Entry 7USW (electron microscopy, 3.10 A resolution); this record covers chains B and E of the 6 polymer chains in the assembly.

== Chain B ==
Name: Transmembrane channel-like protein 1
From: Caenorhabditis elegans
UniProt: D3KZG3 (TMC1_CAEEL); numbering as in UniProt (aligned over 1-1285)
Chain sequence (1285 residues; numbered 1 to 1285; the number before each row is that of its first residue):
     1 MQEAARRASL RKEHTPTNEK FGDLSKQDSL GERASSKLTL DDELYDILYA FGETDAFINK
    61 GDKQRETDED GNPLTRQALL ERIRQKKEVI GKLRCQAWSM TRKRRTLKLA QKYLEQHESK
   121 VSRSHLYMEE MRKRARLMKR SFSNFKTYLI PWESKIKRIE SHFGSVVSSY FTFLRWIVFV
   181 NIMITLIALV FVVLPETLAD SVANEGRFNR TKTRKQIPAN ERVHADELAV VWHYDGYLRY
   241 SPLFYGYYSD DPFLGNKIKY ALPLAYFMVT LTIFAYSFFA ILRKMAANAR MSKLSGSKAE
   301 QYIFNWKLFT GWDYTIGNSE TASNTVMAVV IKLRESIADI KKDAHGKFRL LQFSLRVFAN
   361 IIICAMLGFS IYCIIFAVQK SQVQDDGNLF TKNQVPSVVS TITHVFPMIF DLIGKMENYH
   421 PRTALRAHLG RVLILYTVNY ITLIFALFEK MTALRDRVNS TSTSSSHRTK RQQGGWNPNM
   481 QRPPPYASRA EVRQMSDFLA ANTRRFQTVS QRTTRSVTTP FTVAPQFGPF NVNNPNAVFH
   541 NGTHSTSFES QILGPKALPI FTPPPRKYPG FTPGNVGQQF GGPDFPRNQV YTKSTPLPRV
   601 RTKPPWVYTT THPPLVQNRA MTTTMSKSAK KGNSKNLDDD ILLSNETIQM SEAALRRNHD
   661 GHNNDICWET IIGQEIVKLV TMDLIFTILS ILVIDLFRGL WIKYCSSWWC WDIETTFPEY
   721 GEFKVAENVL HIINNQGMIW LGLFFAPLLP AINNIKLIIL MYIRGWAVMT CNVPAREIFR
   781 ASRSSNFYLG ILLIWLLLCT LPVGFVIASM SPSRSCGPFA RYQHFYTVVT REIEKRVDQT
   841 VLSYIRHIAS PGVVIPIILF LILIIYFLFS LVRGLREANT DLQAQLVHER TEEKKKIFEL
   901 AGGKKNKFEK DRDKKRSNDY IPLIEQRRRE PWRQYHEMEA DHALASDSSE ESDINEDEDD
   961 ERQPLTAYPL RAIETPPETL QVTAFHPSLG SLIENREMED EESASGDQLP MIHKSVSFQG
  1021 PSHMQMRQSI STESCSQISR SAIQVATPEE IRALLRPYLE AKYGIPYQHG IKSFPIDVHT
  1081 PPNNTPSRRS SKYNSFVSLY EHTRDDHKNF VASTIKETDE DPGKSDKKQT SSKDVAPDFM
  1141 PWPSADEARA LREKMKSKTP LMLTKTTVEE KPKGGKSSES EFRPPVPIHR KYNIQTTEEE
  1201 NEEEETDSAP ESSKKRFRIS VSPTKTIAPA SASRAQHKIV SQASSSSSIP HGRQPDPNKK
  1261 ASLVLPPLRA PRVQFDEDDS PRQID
Not modelled in the structure: 1-74, 460-663, 887-1285
Cystine bridges: Cys-667/Cys-816
Covalent attachments: N-acetylglucosamine (NAG) linked to Asn-209
Ion coordination: Ca2+ near Asp-695 (its only coordinating residue here)
Small-molecule neighbours:
  - 1,2-Distearoyl-sn-glycerophosphoethanolamine (3PE): Lys-155, Arg-158, Thr-681, Leu-684, Ile-685, Ile-688, Leu-692, Ile-759, Tyr-762, Ile-763, Trp-766, Met-769
  - hexadecane (R16), molecule 1: Leu-271, Phe-274, Ala-275, Phe-278, Phe-279, Leu-282, Ala-286, Arg-290
  - hexadecane (R16), molecule 2: Leu-367, Ile-371, Tyr-372, Ile-375, Ile-434, Val-438
  - undecan-1-ol (ZFC), molecule 1: Met-183, Leu-186, Ile-187, Val-190, Phe-191, Tyr-276
  - undecan-1-ol (ZFC), molecule 2: Val-190, Phe-191, Pro-195, Leu-198, Ile-258, Tyr-260
  - undecan-1-ol (ZFC), molecule 3: Tyr-234, Val-680, Thr-681, Leu-684, Ile-752, Lys-756
  - undecan-1-ol (ZFC), molecule 4: Leu-264, Met-268, Leu-271, Val-829, Glu-832
  - undecan-1-ol (ZFC), molecule 5: Asn-360, Thr-423, Arg-426, Ala-427, Gly-430, Arg-431
  - undecan-1-ol (ZFC), molecule 6: Ala-365, Gly-368, Phe-369, Tyr-372
  - undecan-1-ol (ZFC), molecule 7: Met-408, Phe-686, Ser-690, Val-693, Ile-694
  - undecan-1-ol (ZFC), molecule 8: Arg-422, Arg-426, Ala-781, Ser-782, Phe-787
  - undecan-1-ol (ZFC), molecule 9: Arg-426, Gly-430, Leu-433, Ile-434, Thr-437
  - undecan-1-ol (ZFC), molecule 10: Leu-433, Ser-784, Asn-786, Phe-787, Gly-790, Ile-791, Ile-794
  - undecan-1-ol (ZFC), molecule 11: Tyr-440, Ile-441, Ile-444, Phe-445, Phe-448, Leu-798, Leu-801, Pro-802, Phe-805, Met-810
  - undecan-1-ol (ZFC), molecule 12: Ile-794, Leu-797, Leu-798, Leu-801
  - undecan-1-ol (ZFC), molecule 13: Gly-804, Ile-807, Ala-808, Tyr-826
Swiss-Prot annotation at these positions:
  - region (Required for interaction with tmie): Leu-696 to Tyr-720, Trp-766 to Val-773
  - site (Required for interaction with calm-1): Glu-160, Asp-313, Arg-780
  - glycosylation: Asn-209 (N-linked (GalNAc...) asparagine)
What the authors report for this chain:
  - post-translational modification sites: Asn-209
  - binding site for Ca2+: Asp-683, Asp-695

== Chain E ==
Name: CALMyrin (Calcium and Integrin Binding protein) homolog
From: Caenorhabditis elegans
UniProt: Q93640 (Q93640_CAEEL); residues 1-201 here = UniProt positions 1-201
Chain sequence (201 residues; row label = number of the first residue in the row):
     1 MGNNASSLSE LNLFSKGGVF TREQLDEYQD CTFFTRKDII RLYKRFYALN PHKVPTNMQG
    61 NRPAITTLTF EEVEKMPELK ENPFKRRICE VFSEDGRGNL SFDDFLDMFS VFSEMAPLQL
   121 KLKYAFRIYD YDGDELLGHD DLSKMIRSLT RDELSDVEVE FIIERIIEEA DLDGDSSINF
   181 AEFEHVVSRS PDFIRTFHIR I
Not modelled in the structure: 1-17
Ion coordination: Ca2+ site 1: Asp-132, Asp-134, Leu-136, Asp-141; Ca2+ site 2: Asp-171, Ser-177

== How chain B and chain E interact ==
Contacting residue pairs (111; chain B residue first):
  Arg-94(B) / Gln-29(E)  hydrogen bond (side chain-backbone)
  Arg-94(B) / Asp-30(E)
  Arg-94(B) / Cys-31(E)
  Arg-94(B) / Thr-32(E)  hydrogen bond (side chain-backbone)
  Arg-94(B) / Phe-33(E)
  Cys-95(B) / Pro-117(E)  hydrophobic
  Ala-97(B) / Leu-120(E)  hydrophobic
  Ala-97(B) / Lys-123(E)
  Ala-97(B) / Tyr-124(E)  hydrophobic
  Ala-97(B) / Arg-127(E)  hydrogen bond (backbone-side chain)
  Trp-98(B) / Tyr-124(E)
  Ser-99(B) / Glu-94(E)  hydrogen bond
  Met-100(B) / Tyr-28(E)  hydrophobic
  Met-100(B) / Cys-31(E)  hydrophobic
  Met-100(B) / Asp-103(E)
  Met-100(B) / Asp-107(E)
  Thr-101(B) / Glu-94(E)
  Lys-103(B) / Cys-31(E)
  Arg-104(B) / Tyr-28(E)
  Arg-104(B) / Asp-103(E)  salt bridge
  Leu-107(B) / Asp-30(E)
  Lys-108(B) / Glu-27(E)
  Arg-140(B) / Asp-26(E)  salt bridge
  Arg-140(B) / Gln-29(E)
  Arg-140(B) / Asp-30(E)  salt bridge
  Asn-144(B) / Gln-29(E)  hydrogen bond
  Asn-144(B) / Thr-35(E)
  Asn-144(B) / Arg-36(E)
  Thr-147(B) / Thr-35(E)
  Tyr-148(B) / Lys-37(E)
  Glu-153(B) / Arg-200(E)  salt bridge
  Lys-157(B) / Glu-78(E)  salt bridge
  Lys-157(B) / Arg-200(E)  hydrogen bond (side chain-backbone)
  Glu-160(B) / Arg-200(E)  salt bridge
  Ser-165(B) / Arg-195(E)  hydrogen bond
  Ser-292(B) / Leu-118(E)
  Ser-292(B) / Ile-194(E)
  Lys-293(B) / Ser-188(E)
  Lys-293(B) / Arg-189(E)
  Lys-293(B) / Ser-190(E)  hydrogen bond (side chain-backbone)
  Lys-293(B) / Pro-191(E)
  Lys-293(B) / Ile-194(E)
  Ser-295(B) / Arg-189(E)  hydrogen bond (backbone-side chain)
  Ser-297(B) / Arg-189(E)  hydrogen bond (backbone-side chain)
  Lys-298(B) / Arg-189(E)
  Tyr-302(B) / Glu-169(E)  hydrogen bond (backbone-side chain)
  Tyr-302(B) / His-185(E)
  Tyr-302(B) / Val-186(E)
  Ile-303(B) / Glu-169(E)  hydrogen bond (backbone-side chain)
  Phe-304(B) / Ile-162(E)  hydrophobic
  Phe-304(B) / Arg-165(E)
  Phe-304(B) / Ile-166(E)
  Phe-304(B) / Glu-169(E)
  Asn-305(B) / Ile-166(E)
  Asn-305(B) / Glu-169(E)
  Asn-305(B) / Ala-170(E)
  Asn-305(B) / Val-186(E)
  Trp-306(B) / Val-186(E)  hydrogen bond (side chain-backbone)
  Trp-306(B) / Arg-189(E)
  Trp-306(B) / Ser-190(E)
  Leu-308(B) / Met-145(E)  hydrophobic
  Leu-308(B) / Ile-146(E)  hydrophobic
  Leu-308(B) / Leu-149(E)
  Leu-308(B) / Ile-166(E)  hydrophobic
  Phe-309(B) / Tyr-129(E)  hydrogen bond (backbone-side chain)
  Phe-309(B) / Leu-142(E)  hydrophobic
  Phe-309(B) / Met-145(E)  hydrophobic
  Phe-309(B) / Ile-166(E)  hydrophobic
  Phe-309(B) / Phe-183(E)  hydrophobic
  Phe-309(B) / Val-187(E)  hydrophobic
  Thr-310(B) / Ser-190(E)
  Thr-310(B) / Phe-193(E)
  Trp-312(B) / Glu-81(E)
  Trp-312(B) / Asn-82(E)  hydrogen bond
  Trp-312(B) / Pro-83(E)
  Trp-312(B) / Leu-149(E)  hydrophobic
  Trp-312(B) / Thr-196(E)
  Asp-313(B) / Arg-195(E)  salt bridge
  Tyr-314(B) / Asn-82(E)
  Tyr-314(B) / Phe-84(E)
  Tyr-314(B) / Ile-88(E)  hydrophobic
  Tyr-314(B) / Phe-112(E)  hydrophobic
  Tyr-314(B) / Tyr-129(E)
  Tyr-314(B) / Thr-196(E)  hydrogen bond (backbone-backbone)
  Tyr-314(B) / Phe-197(E)
  Tyr-314(B) / His-198(E)
  Tyr-314(B) / Ile-199(E)
  Thr-315(B) / His-198(E)  hydrogen bond (backbone-backbone)
  Gly-317(B) / Pro-77(E)
  Gly-317(B) / Lys-80(E)
  Asn-318(B) / Glu-81(E)
  Ser-319(B) / Glu-81(E)
  Ala-322(B) / Glu-81(E)
  Val-326(B) / Leu-149(E)
  Val-326(B) / Thr-150(E)
  Val-326(B) / Arg-151(E)
  Val-326(B) / Glu-153(E)
  Val-330(B) / Thr-150(E)
  Val-330(B) / Glu-153(E)
  Leu-333(B) / Leu-154(E)  hydrophobic
  Arg-334(B) / Glu-153(E)  hydrogen bond (side chain-backbone)
  Arg-334(B) / Leu-154(E)
  Ile-337(B) / Glu-158(E)
  Ile-337(B) / Phe-161(E)  hydrophobic
  Ile-337(B) / Ile-162(E)  hydrophobic
  Ile-340(B) / Phe-161(E)  hydrophobic
  Lys-341(B) / Phe-161(E)
  Arg-780(B) / Asp-192(E)  salt bridge
  Arg-780(B) / Arg-195(E)
  Arg-783(B) / Pro-191(E)
  Arg-783(B) / Asp-192(E)  salt bridge
Also at the interface, not in a pair above, chain B (60 interface residues in all): Leu-93, Gln-96, Ile-156, Val-166, Ser-168, Thr-172, Gly-296, Ala-299, Gly-311, Ser-323, Val-329
Also at the interface, not in a pair above, chain E (64 interface residues in all): Leu-137, Ile-201

== Overview ==
The interface between chain B and chain E involves 60 residues on one side and 64 on the other; the contacts
include 18 hydrogen bonds and 9 salt bridges. Polar contacts include Arg-104(B)/Asp-103(E),
Arg-140(B)/Asp-26(E) and Arg-140(B)/Asp-30(E). From the paper: a binding site for Ca2+ at Asp-683(B) and
Asp-695(B); a modification site at Asn-209(B).
Here chain B is Transmembrane channel-like protein 1 and chain E is CALMyrin (Calcium and Integrin Binding
protein) homolog, both from Caenorhabditis elegans. Entry 7USW (Structure of Expanded C. elegans TMC-1
complex) was determined by electron microscopy, deposited together with 7USX and 7USY.
